PDB entry 9D3R | electron microscopy, 3.30 A resolution | chains B and J of the 10 polymer chains in the assembly

== Chain B ==
Molecule: Histone H4
From: Homo sapiens
UniProtKB: P62805 (H4_HUMAN); residues 21-102 here correspond to UniProt positions 22-103 (UniProt number = residue number + 1)
Amino-acid sequence (82 residues; row label = number of the first residue in the row):
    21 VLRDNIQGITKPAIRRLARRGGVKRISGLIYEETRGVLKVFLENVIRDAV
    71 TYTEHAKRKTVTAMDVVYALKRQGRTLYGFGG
Disordered / not traced: 21
Curated features (UniProtKB/Swiss-Prot):
  - modified residue: Lys31 (N6-(2-hydroxyisobutyryl)lysine), Lys44 (N6-(2-hydroxyisobutyryl)lysine), Ser47 (Phosphoserine), Tyr51 (Phosphotyrosine), Lys59 (N6-(2-hydroxyisobutyryl)lysine), Lys77 (N6-(2-hydroxyisobutyryl)lysine), Lys79 (N6-(2-hydroxyisobutyryl)lysine), Thr80 (Phosphothreonine), Tyr88 (Phosphotyrosine), Lys91 (N6-(2-hydroxyisobutyryl)lysine)
  - cross-link (Glycyl lysine isopeptide (Lys-Gly)): Lys31 (interchain with G-Cter in SUMO2), Lys59 (interchain with G-Cter in SUMO2), Lys79 (interchain with G-Cter in SUMO2), Lys91 (interchain with G-Cter in SUMO2)

== Chain J ==
Molecule: 5S rDNA (coding strand)
From: Xenopus borealis
Sequence (145 nucleotides; numbered -72 to 72; the number before each row is that of its first residue; numbers below 1 keep their minus sign (DC-72 is residue -72)):
   -72 CCGAGATCAGACGATATCGGGCACTTTCAGGGTGGTATGGCCGTAGGCGA
   -22 GCACAAGGCTGACTTTTCCTCCCCTTGTGCTGCCTTCTGGGGGGGGCCCA
    28 GCTCCTCCCCATGCCAGGGTCTTTTCCCCCAGGCAGGAAAACAAG

== Chain B / chain J interface ==
Pairs across the interface (11; chain B residue first):
  Arg35(B) with DT8(J), salt bridge to the phosphate
  Arg45(B) with DC7(J), sugar contact; DT8(J), phosphate contact
  Ile46(B) with DC7(J), phosphate contact; DT8(J), hydrogen bond to the phosphate
  Ser47(B) with DC7(J), phosphate contact
  Gly48(B) with DC7(J), phosphate contact
  Arg78(B) with DG28(J), phosphate contact
  Lys79(B) with DA27(J), phosphate contact; DG28(J), salt bridge to the phosphate
  Thr80(B) with DG28(J), hydrogen bond to the phosphate
Other interface residues (no listed pair), chain B (10 interface residues in all): Arg39, Tyr51
Other interface residues (no listed pair), chain J (6 interface residues in all): DG9, DC29

== Overview ==
10 residues of chain B face 6 of chain J across their interface; the contacts include 2 hydrogen bonds and 2
salt bridges. Polar pairs include Ile46(B)-DT8(J), Thr80(B)-DG28(J) and Arg35(B)-DT8(J).
Chain B is Histone H4 (Homo sapiens) and chain J is 5S rDNA (coding strand) (Xenopus borealis); the structure,
147-bp 5S rDNA nucleosome - closed, was determined by electron microscopy, deposited together with 9D3K, 9D3L,
9D3N, 9D3O, 9D3Q, 9D3S and 9D3T.
